9FDC - chain A; structure by X-ray diffraction, 1.78 A resolution.

== Chain A ==
Molecule: Galectin-3
Source organism: Homo sapiens
Reference sequence: P17931 (LEG3_HUMAN); numbering as in UniProt (aligned over 113-250)
Amino-acid sequence (138 residues; numbered 113 to 250; the number before each row is that of its first residue):
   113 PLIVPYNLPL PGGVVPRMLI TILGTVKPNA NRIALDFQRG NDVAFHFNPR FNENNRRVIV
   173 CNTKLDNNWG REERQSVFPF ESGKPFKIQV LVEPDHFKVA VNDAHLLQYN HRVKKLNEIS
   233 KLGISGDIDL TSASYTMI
Curated features (UniProtKB/Swiss-Prot):
  - motif: K226 to D241 (Nuclear export signal)
  - binding site (a beta-D-galactoside): W181 to Q187
  - modified residue: S188 (Phosphoserine)
Residues lining bound ligands:
  - nonaethylene glycol (2PE): P117, Y118, N119, D148, Q150, G152, K233, G235, I236, S237
  - A1IB4 ((2R,3R,4S,5R,6R)-N-[3,5-bis(chloranyl)phenyl]-6-(hydroxymethyl)-N-methyl-3,5-bis(oxidanyl)-4-[4-[3,4,5-tris(fluoranyl)phenyl]-1,2,3-triazol-1-yl]oxane-2-carboxamide): R144, I145, A146, H158, N160, R162, V172, N174, W181, G182, E184, S237, G238

== Summary ==
Chain A binds nonaethylene glycol and compound A1IB4. From UniProt: 7 beta-D-galactoside-binding residues.
Chain A is Galectin-3 (Homo sapiens); the structure, Co-crystal structure of Galectin-3 with an inhibitor, was
determined by X-ray diffraction (same publication as 9FDB, 8RMT, 8RMU and 8RMV).
